PDB entry 6VQO | X-ray diffraction, 3.00 A resolution | chains A and D of the 5 polymer chains in the assembly

Chain A:
Protein: MHC class I antigen
Organism: Homo sapiens
Reference sequence: F6IQS2 (F6IQS2_HUMAN); residues 1-275 here correspond to UniProt positions 25-299 (UniProt number = residue number + 24)
Amino-acid sequence (293 residues; numbered 0 to 292; the number before each row is that of its first residue; numbering starts at 0):
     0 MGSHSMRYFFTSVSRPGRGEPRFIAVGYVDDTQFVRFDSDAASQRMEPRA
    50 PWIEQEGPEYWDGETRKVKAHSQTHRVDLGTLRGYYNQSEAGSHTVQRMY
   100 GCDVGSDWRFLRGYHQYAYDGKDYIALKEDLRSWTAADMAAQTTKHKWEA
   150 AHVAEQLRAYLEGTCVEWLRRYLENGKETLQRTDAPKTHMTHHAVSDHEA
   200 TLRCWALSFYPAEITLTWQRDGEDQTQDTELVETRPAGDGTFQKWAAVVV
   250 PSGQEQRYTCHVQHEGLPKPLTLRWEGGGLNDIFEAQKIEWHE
Unresolved in the structure: 0-1, 275-292
Differences from the reference sequence: expression tag (0, 276-292)
Disulfide bonds: Cys101-Cys164, Cys203-Cys259

Chain D:
Protein: T-cell receptor 1a2, alfa chain
Organism: Homo sapiens
Amino-acid sequence (208 residues; numbered 1 to 208; the number before each row is that of its first residue):
     1 MKEVEQDPGPLSVPEGAIVSLNCTYSNSAFQYFMWYRQYSRKGPELLMYT
    51 YSSGNKEDGRFTAQVDKSSKYISLFIRDSQPSDSATYLCAMSGLKEDSSY
   101 KLIFGSGTRLLVRPDIQNPDPAVYQLRDSKSSDKSVCLFTDFDSQTNVSQ
   151 SKDSDVYITDKCVLDMRSMDFKSNSAVAWSNKSDFACANAFNNSIIPEDT
   201 FFPSPESS
Unresolved in the structure: 1, 129-133, 182-184, 203-208
Disulfide bonds: Cys23-Cys89, Cys137-Cys187
What the authors report for this chain:
  - conformationally variable residues (loop rearrangement): Gly93 to Leu102

How chain A and chain D interact:
Pairs across the interface - 16 pairs, chain A then chain D:
  Arg65(A) - Ala29(D)
  Arg65(A) - Leu94(D)  hydrogen bond (side chain-backbone)
  Lys68(A) - Glu96(D)
  Ala69(A) - Leu94(D)  hydrophobic
  Ala69(A) - Lys95(D)
  Ala69(A) - Glu96(D)
  Ala69(A) - Ser98(D)
  Gln72(A) - Glu96(D)
  Gln72(A) - Asp97(D)
  Gln72(A) - Ser98(D)
  Thr73(A) - Ser98(D)
  His151(A) - Tyr51(D)
  Glu154(A) - Tyr51(D)
  Gln155(A) - Gln31(D)  hydrogen bond
  Gln155(A) - Tyr32(D)  hydrogen bond
  Gln155(A) - Tyr51(D)
Other interface residues (no listed pair), chain A (9 interface residues in all): Lys66
The authors on this interface:
  - interface residues, chain D: Leu94(D)

Overview:
The chain A/chain D interface involves 9 residues from each chain; the contacts include 3 hydrogen bonds.
Among the polar pairs are Arg65(A)-Leu94(D), Gln155(A)-Gln31(D) and Gln155(A)-Tyr32(D). From the paper: the
interface residue Leu94(D); conformational variability at Gly93(D).
Here chain A is MHC class I antigen and chain D is T-cell receptor 1a2, alfa chain, both from Homo sapiens.
Entry 6VQO (T cell receptor-p53-HLA-A2 complex) was determined by X-ray diffraction together with 6VR1, 6VR5,
6VRM, 6VRN, 6VTC and 6VTH from the same study.
